Entry 8AC5 (electron microscopy, 3.10 A resolution); this record covers chains C and N of the 20 polymer chains in the assembly.

== Chain C (and N) ==
Protein: Cytochrome b
From: Yarrowia lipolytica
Notes: chain N of this document is another copy of the same molecule, construct and numbering; everything in this record applies to it too
UniProt: Q9B6D0 (CYB_YARLI); residue numbers follow UniProt; this construct covers 1-385
Sequence (385 residues; row label = number of the first residue in the row):
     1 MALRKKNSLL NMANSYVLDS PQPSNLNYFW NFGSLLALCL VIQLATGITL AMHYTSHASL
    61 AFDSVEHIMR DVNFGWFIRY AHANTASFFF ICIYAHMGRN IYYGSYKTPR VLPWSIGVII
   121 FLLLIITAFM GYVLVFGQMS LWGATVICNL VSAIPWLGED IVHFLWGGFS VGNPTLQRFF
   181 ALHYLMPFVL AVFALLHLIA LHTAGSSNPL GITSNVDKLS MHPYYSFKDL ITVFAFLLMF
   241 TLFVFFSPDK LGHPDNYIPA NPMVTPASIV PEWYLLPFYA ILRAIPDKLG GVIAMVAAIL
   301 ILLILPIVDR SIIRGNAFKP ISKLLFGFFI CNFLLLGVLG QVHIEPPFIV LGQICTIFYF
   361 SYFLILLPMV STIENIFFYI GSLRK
Unresolved in the structure: 384-385
Swiss-Prot annotation at these positions:
  - binding site (heme b): His82, His96, His183, His197
  - binding site (a ubiquinone): His202
Bound ions: heme c Fe site 1: His82, His183; heme c Fe site 2: His96, His197
Small-molecule neighbours:
  - heme c (HEC), molecule 1: Trp30, Gly33, Ser34, Leu36, Ala37, Phe89, Ile93, His96, Met97, Arg99, Asn100, Ser105, Arg110, Pro113, Trp114, Gly117, Val118, Ile120, Phe121, Leu190, Ala194, His197, Leu198, Leu201, Ser206, Ser207
  - heme c (HEC), molecule 2: Leu40, Gln43, Leu44, Gly47, Ile48, Leu50, Ala51, Tyr54, Val65, Arg79, His82, Ala83, Ala86, Phe89, Leu124, Thr127, Ala128, Gly131, Tyr132, Leu134, Val135, Phe180, His183, Tyr184, Pro187, Tyr274
  - 1,2-diacyl-sn-glycero-3-phosphocholine (PC1): Asn27, Phe29, Tyr94, Ala95, Gly98, Arg99, Tyr102, Tyr103, Pro209, Leu210, Ala317, Lys323, Phe326, Gly327, Ile330, Cys331, Phe333
  - phosphatidylethanolamine (PTY), molecule 1: Ser34, Ala37, Leu38, His222, Pro223, Ser226, Phe227, Asp229, Leu230, Val233, Phe234
  - phosphatidylethanolamine (PTY), molecule 2: Phe74, Phe77, Phe234, Leu237, Phe240, Phe245

== Chain C / chain N interface ==
Pairs across the interface (41; chain C residue first):
  Asn7(C) - Leu112(N)
  Ser8(C) - Ile199(N)
  Ser8(C) - Thr203(N)
  Leu9(C) - Ile116(N)  hydrophobic
  Leu9(C) - Leu196(N)  hydrophobic
  Leu9(C) - Ile199(N)  hydrophobic
  Met12(C) - Ile199(N)  hydrophobic
  Ile48(C) - Leu185(N)  hydrophobic
  Ala51(C) - Ala181(N)
  Met52(C) - Gln177(N)
  Met52(C) - Ala181(N)  hydrophobic
  Met52(C) - Leu182(N)  hydrophobic
  Tyr54(C) - Ser56(N)
  Tyr54(C) - Gln177(N)  hydrogen bond (backbone-side chain)
  Thr55(C) - His57(N)
  Thr55(C) - Gln177(N)  hydrogen bond
  His57(C) - Thr55(N)
  His57(C) - Leu60(N)
  Leu60(C) - His57(N)
  Leu112(C) - Asn7(N)
  Ile116(C) - Leu9(N)  hydrophobic
  Gln177(C) - Met52(N)
  Gln177(C) - Tyr54(N)
  Gln177(C) - Thr55(N)  hydrogen bond
  Phe180(C) - Phe180(N)  hydrophobic
  Ala181(C) - Ala51(N)
  Ala181(C) - Met52(N)  hydrophobic
  Ala181(C) - Tyr184(N)  hydrogen bond (backbone-side chain)
  Leu182(C) - Met52(N)  hydrophobic
  Tyr184(C) - Ala181(N)  hydrogen bond (side chain-backbone)
  Tyr184(C) - Tyr184(N)  hydrophobic
  Tyr184(C) - Leu185(N)
  Leu185(C) - Ile48(N)  hydrophobic
  Leu185(C) - Tyr184(N)
  Leu185(C) - Phe188(N)  hydrophobic
  Phe188(C) - Leu185(N)  hydrophobic
  Leu196(C) - Leu9(N)  hydrophobic
  Ile199(C) - Ser8(N)
  Ile199(C) - Leu9(N)  hydrophobic
  Ile199(C) - Met12(N)  hydrophobic
  Thr203(C) - Ser8(N)
Interface residues without a listed pair, chain C (27 interface residues in all): His53, Ser56, Arg178, Ala200
Interface residues without a listed pair, chain N (27 interface residues in all): His53, Arg178, Ala200

== Overview ==
Chain C and chain N each contribute 27 residues to their interface; the contacts include 5 hydrogen bonds.
Among the polar pairs are Tyr54(C)-Gln177(N), Thr55(C)-Gln177(N) and Ala181(C)-Tyr184(N). Chain C binds heme
c, 1,2-diacyl-sn-glycero-3-phosphocholine and phosphatidylethanolamine.
Both chains are Cytochrome b (Yarrowia lipolytica). Entry 8AC5 (Complex III2 from Yarrowia lipolytica, with
decylubiquinol, oxidised, b-position) was determined by electron microscopy, deposited together with 8AB6,
8AB7, 8AB8, 8AB9, 8ABA, 8ABB and 11 further entries.
